6KXS - chains D and G of the 12 polymer chains in the assembly; structure by electron microscopy, 3.40 A resolution.

# Chain D (and G)
Name: Immunoglobulin heavy constant mu
Organism: Homo sapiens
Notes: chain G of this document is another copy of the same molecule, construct and numbering; everything in this record applies to it too
UniProtKB: P01871 (IGHM_HUMAN); residues 229-576 here correspond to UniProt positions 106-453 (UniProt number = residue number - 123)
Sequence (383 residues; row label = number of the first residue in the row):
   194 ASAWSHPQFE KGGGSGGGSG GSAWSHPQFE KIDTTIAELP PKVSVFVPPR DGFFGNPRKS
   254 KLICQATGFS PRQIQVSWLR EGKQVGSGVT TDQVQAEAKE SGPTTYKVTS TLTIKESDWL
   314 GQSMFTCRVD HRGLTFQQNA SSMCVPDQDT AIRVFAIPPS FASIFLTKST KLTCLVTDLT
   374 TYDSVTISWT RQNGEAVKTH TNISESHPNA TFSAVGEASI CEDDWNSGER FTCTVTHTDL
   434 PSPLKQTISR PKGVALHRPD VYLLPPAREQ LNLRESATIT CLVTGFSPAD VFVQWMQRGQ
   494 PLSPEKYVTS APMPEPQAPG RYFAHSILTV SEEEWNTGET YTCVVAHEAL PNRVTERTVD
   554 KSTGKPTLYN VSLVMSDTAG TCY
Disordered / not traced: 194-344, 569-576
Construct notes: expression tag (194-228)
Disulfide bonds: Cys367-Cys426, Cys474-Cys536
Glycans and other covalent adducts: N-acetylglucosamine (NAG) linked to Asn563
Reported in the primary citation:
  - post-translational modification sites: Asn563
  - binding site for N-acetylglucosamine: Asn563
  - specificity-determining residues: Arg451, Arg514 (by similarity / conservation)

# Chain D / chain G interface
Residue-residue contacts (7; chain D residue first):
  Tyr562(D) - Leu566(G)  hydrophobic
  Tyr562(D) - Met568(G)  hydrogen bond
  Val564(D) - Val564(G)  hydrophobic
  Val564(D) - Leu566(G)  hydrophobic
  Leu566(D) - Tyr562(G)  hydrophobic
  Leu566(D) - Val564(G)  hydrophobic
  Met568(D) - Tyr562(G)
Also at the interface, not in a pair above, chain D (5 interface residues in all): Val567

# Overview
Chain D and chain G form an interface of 5 and 4 residues respectively, with 1 hydrogen bond. The
hydrogen-bonded pair is Tyr562(D)-Met568(G). N-acetylglucosamine is covalently linked to Asn563(D). From the
paper: a binding site for N-acetylglucosamine at Asn563(D); specificity determinants Arg451(D) and Arg514(D).
Both chains are Immunoglobulin heavy constant mu (Homo sapiens). Entry 6KXS (Cryo-EM structure of human IgM-Fc
in complex with the J chain and the ectodomain of pIgR) was determined by electron microscopy.
